4U5E - chains B and F of the 6 polymer chains in the assembly; structure by X-ray diffraction, 3.51 A resolution.

[Chain B]
Molecule: Glutamate receptor 2
From: Rattus norvegicus
Reference sequence: P19491 (GRIA2_RAT); aligned to UniProt positions 25-838 over residues 6-824 (the alignment contains insertions or deletions, so no single offset holds)
Sequence (814 residues; each row starts with the number of its first residue; note: 5 numbers in that range are skipped by the numbering (no residue carries them; nothing is unmodelled there)):
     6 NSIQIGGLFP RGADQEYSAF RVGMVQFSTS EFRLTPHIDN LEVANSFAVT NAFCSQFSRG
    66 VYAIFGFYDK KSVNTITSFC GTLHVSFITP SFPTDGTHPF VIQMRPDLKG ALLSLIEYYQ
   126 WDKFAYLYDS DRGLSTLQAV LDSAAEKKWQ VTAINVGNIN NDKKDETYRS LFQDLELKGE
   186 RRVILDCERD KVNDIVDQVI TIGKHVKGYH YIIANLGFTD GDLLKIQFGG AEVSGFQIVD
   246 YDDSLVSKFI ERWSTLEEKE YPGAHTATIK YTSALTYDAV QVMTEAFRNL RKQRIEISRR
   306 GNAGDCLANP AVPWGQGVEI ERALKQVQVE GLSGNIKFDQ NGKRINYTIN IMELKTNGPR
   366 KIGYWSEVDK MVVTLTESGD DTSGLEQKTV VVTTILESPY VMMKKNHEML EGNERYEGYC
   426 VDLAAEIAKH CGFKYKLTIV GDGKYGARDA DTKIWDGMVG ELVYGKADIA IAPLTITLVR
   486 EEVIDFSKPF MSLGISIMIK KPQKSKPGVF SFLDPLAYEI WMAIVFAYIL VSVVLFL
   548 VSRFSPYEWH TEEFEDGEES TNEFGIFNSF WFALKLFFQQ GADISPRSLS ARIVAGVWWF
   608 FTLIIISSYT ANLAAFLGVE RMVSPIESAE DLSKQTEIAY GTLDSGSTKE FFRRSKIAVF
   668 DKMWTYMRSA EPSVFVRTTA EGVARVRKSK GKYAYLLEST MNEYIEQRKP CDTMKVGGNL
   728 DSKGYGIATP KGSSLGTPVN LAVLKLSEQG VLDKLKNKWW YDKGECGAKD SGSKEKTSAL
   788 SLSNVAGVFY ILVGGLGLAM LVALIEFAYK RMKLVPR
Unresolved in the structure: 386-389, 548-596, 775-782, 815-824
Construct notes: engineered mutation Gly184 (Lys203 in P19491), Glu237 (Asn256 in P19491), Asp385 (Asn406 in P19491), Gln392 (Asn413 in P19491), Asp461 (Asn482 in P19491), Ala528 (Cys549 in P19491), Leu535 (Gly556 in P19491), Glu565 (Ser586 in P19491), Phe577 (Leu598 in P19491), Ala580 (Ser601 in P19491), Lys582 (Gly603 in P19491), Leu583 (Ala604 in P19491), Phe585 (Met606 in P19491), Ala589 (Cys610 in P19491), Ala598 (Gly619 in P19491), Ala602 (Gly623 in P19491), Gly625 (Thr646 in P19491), Ala815 (Cys836 in P19491), Arg818 (Ser839 in P19491), Met819 (Arg840 in P19491), Lys820 (Ala841 in P19491), Leu821 (Glu842 in P19491), Val822 (Ala843 in P19491), Pro823 (Lys844 in P19491)
Cystine bridges: Cys59-Cys311, Cys718-Cys773
Covalently attached groups: N-acetylglucosamine (NAG) linked to Asn351
Residues lining bound ligands:
  - FWF (N,N'-[biphenyl-4,4'-diyldi(2R)propane-2,1-diyl]dipropane-2-sulfonamide): Ile481, Lys493, Pro494, Phe495, Met496, Ser497, Ser729, Lys730, Gly731, Val750, Leu751, Ser754, Leu759
  - 3-(carboxymethyl)-4-isopropenylproline (KAI): Glu402, Tyr450, Pro478, Leu479, Thr480, Arg485, Leu650, Ser652, Gly653, Ser654, Thr655, Thr686, Glu705, Met708, Tyr732
Curated features (UniProtKB/Swiss-Prot):
  - binding site (L-glutamate): Thr482
  - glycosylation: Asn351 (N-linked (GlcNAc...) asparagine)
Reported in the primary citation:
  - mutagenesis - I633A, I633E: decreased signaling
  - mutagenesis - I633A, I633E: unchanged expression

[Chain F]
Molecule: Con-ikot-ikot
From: Conus striatus
Reference sequence: P0CB20 (CONII_CONST); residues 1-86 here correspond to UniProt positions 38-123 (UniProt number = residue number + 37)
Sequence (90 residues; row label = number of the first residue in the row; numbers below 1 keep their minus sign (Gly-3 is residue -3)):
    -3 GPGSSGPADC CRMKECCTDR VNECLQRYSG REDKFVSFCY QEATVTCGSF NEIVGCCYGY
    57 QMCMIRVVKP NSLSGAHEAC KTVSCGNPCA
Unresolved in the structure: -3 to 1
Construct notes: expression tag (-3 to 0)
Cystine bridges: Cys12-Cys43, Cys13-Cys52, Cys20-Cys35, Cys53-Cys81, Cys59-Cys76
Curated features (UniProtKB/Swiss-Prot):
  - site (Interaction with glutamate receptor 2 (GRIA2)): Gln37, Glu48, Ala75

[Chain B / chain F interface]
Pairs across the interface (19):
  Gln392(B) - Arg62(F)  hydrogen bond
  His435(B) - Tyr54(F)
  His435(B) - Met58(F)
  Cys436(B) - Met58(F)  hydrophobic
  Cys436(B) - Arg62(F)  hydrogen bond (backbone-side chain)
  Gly437(B) - Arg62(F)  hydrogen bond (backbone-side chain)
  Ser741(B) - Arg62(F)
  Pro745(B) - Met58(F)
  Pro745(B) - Ile61(F)  hydrophobic
  Pro745(B) - Arg62(F)
  Leu748(B) - Ser33(F)
  Leu748(B) - Ile61(F)  hydrophobic
  Lys752(B) - Ile49(F)
  Lys752(B) - Val50(F)
  Lys752(B) - Tyr54(F)
  Lys752(B) - Ala86(F)
  Gln756(B) - Asn47(F)
  Gln756(B) - Ile49(F)
  Gln756(B) - Ala86(F)  hydrogen bond (side chain-backbone)
Other interface residues (no listed pair), chain B (12 interface residues in all): Phe438, Leu742, Ala749

[Summary]
12 residues of chain B and 9 residues of chain F are in contact; the contacts include 4 hydrogen bonds. Polar
contacts include Gln392(B)-Arg62(F), Cys436(B)-Arg62(F) and Gly437(B)-Arg62(F). Chain B binds
3-(carboxymethyl)-4-isopropenylproline and compound FWF. From the paper: I633A and I633E of chain B reduce
signaling; I633A and I633E of chain B leave expression unchanged.
Chain B is Glutamate receptor 2 (Rattus norvegicus) and chain F is Con-ikot-ikot (Conus striatus); the
structure, Crystal structure of GluA2 T625G, con-ikot-ikot snail toxin, partial agonist KA and postitive
modulator (R,R)-2b complex, was determined by X-ray diffraction together with 4U5B, 4U5C, 4U5D and 4U5F from
the same study.
